Entry 8DTN (X-ray diffraction, 2.20 A resolution); this record covers chains A and G of the 8 polymer chains in the assembly.

[Chain A (and G)]
Molecule: Nanobody 6101
Organism: Lama glama
Notes: antibody fragment or engineered binder; chain G of this document is another copy of the same molecule, construct and numbering; everything in this record applies to it too
Chain sequence (117 residues; row label = number of the first residue in the row):
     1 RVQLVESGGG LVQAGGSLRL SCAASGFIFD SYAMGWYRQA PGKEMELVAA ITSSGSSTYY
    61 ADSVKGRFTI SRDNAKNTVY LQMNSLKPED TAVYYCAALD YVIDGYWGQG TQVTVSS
Modified / non-standard residues: Mse34 (selenomethionine); Mse45 (selenomethionine); Mse83 (selenomethionine)
Ligand contacts: Mg2+ (MG): Phe27, Tyr32, Tyr101
From the paper describing this entry:
  - mutagenesis - M45D: increased binding to B-cell lymphoma/leukemia 11A

[Interface between chain A and chain G]
Contacting residue pairs - 13 pairs, chain A then chain G:
  Arg1(A) - Gly9(G)  hydrogen bond (side chain-backbone)
  Arg1(A) - Gly10(G)
  Gln3(A) - Arg19(G)
  Val5(A) - Arg19(G)
  Ala24(A) - Ser17(G)
  Ser25(A) - Ser17(G)
  Ser25(A) - Leu18(G)
  Ser25(A) - Arg19(G)
  Ser25(A) - Gln82(G)
  Gly26(A) - Ser17(G)  hydrogen bond (backbone-backbone)
  Gly26(A) - Leu18(G)
  Ile28(A) - Gln13(G)
  Asn77(A) - Ser17(G)  hydrogen bond
Other interface residues (no listed pair), chain G (10 interface residues in all): Gly8, Leu11, Val12

[Overview]
The interface between chain A and chain G involves 8 residues on one side and 10 on the other, with 3 hydrogen
bonds. Polar contacts include Arg1(A)-Gly9(G), Asn77(A)-Ser17(G) and Gly26(A)-Ser17(G). Chain A binds Mg2+.
The paper reports that M45D of chain A increases binding to B-cell lymphoma/leukemia 11A.
Both chains are Nanobody 6101 (Lama glama). Entry 8DTN (The complex of nanobody 6101 with BCL11A ZF6) was
determined by X-ray diffraction, deposited together with 8DTU.
